PDB entry 8U9P | electron microscopy, 3.20 A resolution | chains C and G of the 7 polymer chains in the assembly

Chain C:
Molecule: Cell division control protein 48
From: Saccharomyces cerevisiae
Notes: EC 3.6.4.6
UniProtKB: P25694 (CDC48_YEAST); residue numbers follow UniProt; this construct covers 1-835
Sequence (835 residues; row label = number of the first residue in the row):
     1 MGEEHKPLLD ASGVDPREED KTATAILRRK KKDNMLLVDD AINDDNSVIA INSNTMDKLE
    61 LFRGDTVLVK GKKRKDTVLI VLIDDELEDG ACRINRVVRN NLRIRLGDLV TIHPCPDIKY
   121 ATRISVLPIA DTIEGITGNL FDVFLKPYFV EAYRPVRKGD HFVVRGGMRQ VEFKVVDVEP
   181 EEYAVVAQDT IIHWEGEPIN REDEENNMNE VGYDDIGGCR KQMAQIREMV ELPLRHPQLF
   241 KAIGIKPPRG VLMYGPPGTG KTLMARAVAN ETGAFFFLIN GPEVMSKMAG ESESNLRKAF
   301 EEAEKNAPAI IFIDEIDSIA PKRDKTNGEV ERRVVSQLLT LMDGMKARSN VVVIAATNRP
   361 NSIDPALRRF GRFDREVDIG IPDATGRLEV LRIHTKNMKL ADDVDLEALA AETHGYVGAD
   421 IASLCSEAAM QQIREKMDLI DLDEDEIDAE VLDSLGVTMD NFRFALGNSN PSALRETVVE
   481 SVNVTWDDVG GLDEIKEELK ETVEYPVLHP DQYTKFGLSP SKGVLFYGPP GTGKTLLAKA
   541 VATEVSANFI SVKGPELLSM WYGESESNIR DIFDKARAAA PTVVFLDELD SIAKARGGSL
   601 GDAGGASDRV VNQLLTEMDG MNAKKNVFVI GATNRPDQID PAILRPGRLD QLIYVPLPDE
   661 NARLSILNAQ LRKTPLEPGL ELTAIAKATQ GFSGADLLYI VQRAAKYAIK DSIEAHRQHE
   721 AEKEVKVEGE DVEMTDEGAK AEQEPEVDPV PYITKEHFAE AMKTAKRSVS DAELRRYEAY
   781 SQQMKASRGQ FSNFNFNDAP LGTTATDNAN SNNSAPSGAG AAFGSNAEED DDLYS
Disordered / not traced: 1-210, 723-747, 788-835
UniProt features mapped onto this chain:
  - binding site (ATP): P257 to L263, N358, H394, G531 to L536
  - modified residue: S472 (Phosphoserine), S519 (Phosphoserine), T735 (Phosphothreonine), S770 (Phosphoserine)
  - cross-link (Glycyl lysine isopeptide (Lys-Gly)): K305 (interchain with G-Cter in ubiquitin), K322 (interchain with G-Cter in ubiquitin), K346 (interchain with G-Cter in ubiquitin), K522 (interchain with G-Cter in ubiquitin), K539 (interchain with G-Cter in ubiquitin), K594 (interchain with G-Cter in ubiquitin), K673 (interchain with G-Cter in ubiquitin)
  - mutagenesis: K261 (K261A: Moderate reduction in growth rate; K261T: Probable loss of ATP binding. Complete loss of catalytic activity), E315 (E315A: Moderate reduction in growth rate; E315D: Severe loss of catalytic activity without affecting cooperativity between the 2 ATP-binding regions. Slight reduction in growth rate ...), N358 (N358A: Slight reduction in growth rate. Restores cell growth; when associated with Q-315), R369 (R369A: No effect on growth rate. Restores cell growth; when associated with Q-315), P471 (P471A/S: Restores cell growth; when associated with Q-315), R475 (R475H: Restores cell growth; when associated with Q-315), K534 (K534A/T: Severe loss of catalytic activity. Lethal), E588 (E588D: Moderate reduction in growth rate; E588Q: Lethal), R645 (R645A: Lethal)
Ion coordination: Mg2+ site 1: T262 (together with 08T); Mg2+ site 2: T535 (together with 08T)
Residues lining bound ligands:
  - 08T ([[[(2R,3S,4R,5R)-5-(6-aminopurin-9-yl)-3,4-bis(oxidanyl)oxolan-2-yl]methoxy-oxidanyl-phosphoryl]oxy-oxidanyl-phosphoryl]oxy-tris(fluoranyl)beryllium), molecule 1: D215, I216, G217, P256, P257, G258, T259, G260, K261, T262, L263, E315, N358, V390, H394, G418, A419, A422
  - 08T, molecule 2: L615, D619, R645, R648
  - 08T, molecule 1: D343, R369, R372
  - 08T, molecule 2: D488, V489, G490, P530, G531, T532, G533, K534, T535, L536, K539, E588, N634, I666, Q670, G694, A695, L698
From the paper describing this entry:
  - catalytic residues: E315, R369, R372, E588, R645, R648 (citing earlier work)

Chain G:
Molecule: Substrate
From: Saccharomyces cerevisiae
Sequence (23 residues; row label = number of the first residue in the row):
     1 AAAAAAAAAA AAAVAVAVAV AAA

How chain C and chain G interact:
Pairs across the interface (13):
  K287(C) - A6(G)  hydrogen bond (backbone-backbone)
  M288(C) - A4(G)
  V330(C) - A6(G)  hydrophobic
  M560(C) - A17(G)  hydrophobic
  M560(C) - V18(G)
  W561(C) - A15(G)  hydrophobic
  W561(C) - V16(G)
  W561(C) - A17(G)  hydrophobic
  Y562(C) - V16(G)  hydrogen bond (backbone-backbone)
  Y562(C) - V18(G)  hydrophobic
  A603(C) - V18(G)
  A603(C) - A19(G)
  A603(C) - V20(G)  hydrophobic
Also at the interface, not in a pair above, chain C (9 interface residues in all): A289, N327
Also at the interface, not in a pair above, chain G (11 interface residues in all): A3, A5, A11

Summary:
The interface between chain C and chain G involves 9 residues on one side and 11 on the other, with 2 hydrogen
bonds. Backbone hydrogen bonds pair K287(C)-A6(G) and Y562(C)-V16(G). Ligands of chain C: 08T and compound
08T. From the paper: catalytic residues E315(C), R369(C) and R372(C) among others.
Chain C is Cell division control protein 48 and chain G is Substrate, both from Saccharomyces cerevisiae; the
structure, Cdc48-Shp1 unfolding native substrate, Class 2, was determined by electron microscopy (same
publication as 8U7T, 8U8I, 8U9C, 8U9Q, 8U9Z, 8UA0 and 3 further entries).
